Entry 1HB9 (electron microscopy, 25.00 A resolution (very low resolution: no residue pairs are listed; an interface is given only as per-side residue counts)); this record covers chains B and H of the 12 polymer chains in the assembly.

Chain B (and H):
Name: Bacteriophage PRD1
Organism: Bacteriophage PRD1
Notes: chain H of this document is another copy of the same molecule, construct and numbering; everything in this record applies to it too
UniProtKB: P22535 (COA3_BPPRD); residues 2-395 here correspond to UniProt positions 1-394 (UniProt number = residue number - 1)
Chain sequence (394 residues; each row starts with the number of its first residue):
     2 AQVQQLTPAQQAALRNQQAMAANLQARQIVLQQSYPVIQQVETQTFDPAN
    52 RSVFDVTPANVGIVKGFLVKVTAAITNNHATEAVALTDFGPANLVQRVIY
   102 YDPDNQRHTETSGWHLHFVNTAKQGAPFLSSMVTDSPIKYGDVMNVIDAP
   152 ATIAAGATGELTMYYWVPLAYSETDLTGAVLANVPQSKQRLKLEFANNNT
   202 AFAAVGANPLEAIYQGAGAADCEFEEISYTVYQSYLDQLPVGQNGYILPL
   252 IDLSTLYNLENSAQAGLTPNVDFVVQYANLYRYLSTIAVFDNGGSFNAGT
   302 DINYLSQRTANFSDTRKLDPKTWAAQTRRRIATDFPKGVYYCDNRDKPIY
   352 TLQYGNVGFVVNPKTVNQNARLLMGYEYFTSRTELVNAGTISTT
Unresolved in the structure: 2-10, 385-395

Interface between chain B and chain H:
At this resolution (25 A) residue pairs are not listed: 8 residues of chain B and 7 of chain H lie at the interface.

Overview:
The interface between chain B and chain H involves 8 residues on one side and 7 on the other.
Both chains are Bacteriophage PRD1 (Bacteriophage PRD1). Entry 1HB9 (quasi-atomic resolution model of
bacteriophage PRD1 wild type virion, obtained by combined cryo-EM and X-ray crystallography) was determined by
electron microscopy (same publication as 1HB5 and 1HB7).
